4UUM - chains A and B; structure by X-ray diffraction, 1.37 A resolution.

== Chain A (and B) ==
Name: L-lactate dehydrogenase
From: Trichomonas vaginalis
Notes: EC 1.1.1.27; chain B of this document is another copy of the same molecule, construct and numbering; everything in this record applies to it too
UniProtKB: O96445 (O96445_TRIVA); residues 1-333 here = UniProt positions 1-333
Chain sequence (341 residues; numbered 1 to 341; the number before each row is that of its first residue):
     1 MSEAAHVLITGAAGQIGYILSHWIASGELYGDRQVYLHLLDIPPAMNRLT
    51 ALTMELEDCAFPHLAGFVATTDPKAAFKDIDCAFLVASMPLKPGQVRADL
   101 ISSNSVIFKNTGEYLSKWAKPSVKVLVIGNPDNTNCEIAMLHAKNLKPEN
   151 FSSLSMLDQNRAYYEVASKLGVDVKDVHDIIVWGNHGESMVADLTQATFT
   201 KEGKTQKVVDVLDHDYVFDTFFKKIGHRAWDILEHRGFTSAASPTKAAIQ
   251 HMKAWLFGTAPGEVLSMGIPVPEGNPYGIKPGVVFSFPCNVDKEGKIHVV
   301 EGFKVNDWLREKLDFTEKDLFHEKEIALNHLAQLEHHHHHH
Not modelled in the structure: 1, 336-341 (chain B: 1, 339-341)
Differences from the reference sequence: expression tag (334-341)
What the authors report for this chain:
  - specificity-determining residues: L91 (by similarity / conservation)
  - mutagenesis - L91R: increased catalytic activity on oxaloacetate
  - mutagenesis - L91R: decreased catalytic activity on pyruvate

== How chain A and chain B interact ==
Contacting residue pairs - 71 pairs, chain A then chain B:
  Y18(A) with I19(B), hydrophobic; R236(B); A241(B), hydrogen bond (side chain-backbone); A242(B), hydrogen bond (side chain-backbone)
  I19(A) with Y18(B), hydrophobic
  H22(A) with W23(B); A242(B)
  W23(A) with H22(B); W23(B); S26(B)
  S26(A) with W23(B)
  Q34(A) with D173(B)
  N47(A) with H235(B)
  T50(A) with H235(B)
  A51(A) with H235(B); R236(B)
  M54(A) with R228(B), hydrogen bond (backbone-side chain); D231(B); I232(B), hydrophobic; H235(B)
  E55(A) with I232(B); R236(B), salt bridge; S240(B); A241(B), hydrogen bond (side chain-backbone); A242(B), hydrogen bond (side chain-backbone); S243(B), hydrogen bond; P244(B)
  E57(A) with Y164(B); R228(B), salt bridge
  D58(A) with L157(B); N160(B); R161(B), salt bridge; R228(B), salt bridge; I232(B)
  C59(A) with N160(B); S243(B); K246(B), hydrogen bond (backbone-side chain)
  A60(A) with N160(B)
  F61(A) with K246(B)
  F67(A) with Y164(B)
  L157(A) with D58(B)
  N160(A) with D58(B); C59(B); A60(B)
  R161(A) with D58(B), salt bridge
  Y164(A) with E57(B), hydrogen bond; F67(B)
  R228(A) with M54(B), hydrogen bond (side chain-backbone); E57(B), salt bridge; D58(B), salt bridge
  D231(A) with M54(B)
  I232(A) with M54(B), hydrophobic; D58(B)
  H235(A) with N47(B); R48(B); T50(B); A51(B)
  R236(A) with Y18(B); A51(B); E55(B), salt bridge
  S240(A) with E55(B)
  A241(A) with Y18(B), hydrogen bond (backbone-side chain); E55(B), hydrogen bond (backbone-side chain)
  A242(A) with Y18(B), hydrogen bond (backbone-side chain); H22(B); E55(B), hydrogen bond (backbone-side chain)
  S243(A) with E55(B), hydrogen bond; C59(B)
  P244(A) with E55(B)
  K246(A) with C59(B), hydrogen bond (side chain-backbone); F61(B)
Other interface residues (no listed pair), chain A (36 interface residues in all): R48, P62, Y163, V174
Other interface residues (no listed pair), chain B (35 interface residues in all): Y163, V174

== Summary ==
36 residues of chain A face 35 of chain B across their interface; the contacts include 15 hydrogen bonds and 8
salt bridges. Polar contacts include E55(A)-R236(B), E57(A)-R228(B) and D58(A)-R161(B). The paper reports that
L91R of chain A increases catalytic activity on oxaloacetate; the specificity determinant L91(A).
Chain A and chain B are both L-lactate dehydrogenase (Trichomonas vaginalis); the structure, Apo trichomonas
vaginalis lactate dehydrogenase, was determined by X-ray diffraction, deposited together with 5A1T, 4UUL,
4UUN, 4UUO and 4UUP.
